PDB entry 2GC4 | X-ray diffraction, 1.90 A resolution | chains B and C of the 4 polymer chains in the assembly

# Chain B
Name: Methylamine dehydrogenase light chain
From: Paracoccus denitrificans
Notes: EC 1.4.99.3
Reference sequence: P22619 (DHML_PARDE); residues 1-131 here correspond to UniProt positions 58-188 (UniProt number = residue number + 57)
Sequence (131 residues; row label = number of the first residue in the row):
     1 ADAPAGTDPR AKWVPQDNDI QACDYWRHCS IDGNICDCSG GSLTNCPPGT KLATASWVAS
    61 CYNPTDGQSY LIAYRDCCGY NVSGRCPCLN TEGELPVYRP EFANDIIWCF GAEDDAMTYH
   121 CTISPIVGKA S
Disordered / not traced: 1-6
Construct notes: modified residue (57)
Modified positions: W57 (2-amino-3-(6,7-dioxo-6,7-dihydro-1H-indol-3-yl)-propionic acid; TRQ)
Cystine bridges: C23-C88, C29-C61, C36-C121, C38-C86, C46-C77, C78-C109
Glycans and other covalent adducts: covalent link W57-W108
Curated features (UniProtKB/Swiss-Prot):
  - modified residue: W57 (Tryptophylquinone)
  - cross-link: W57 to W108 (Tryptophan tryptophylquinone (Trp-Trp))

# Chain C
Name: Amicyanin
From: Paracoccus denitrificans
Reference sequence: P22364 (AMCY_PARDE); residues 1-105 here correspond to UniProt positions 27-131 (UniProt number = residue number + 26)
Sequence (105 residues; numbered 1 to 105; the number before each row is that of its first residue):
     1 DKATIPSESP FAAAEVADGA IVVDIAKMKY ETPELHVKVG DTVTWINREA MPHNVHFVAG
    61 VLGEAALKGP MMKKEQAYSL TFTEAGTYDY HCTPHPFMRG KVVVE
Bound ions: Cu ion: H53, C92, H95, M98
Curated features (UniProtKB/Swiss-Prot):
  - binding site (Cu cation): H53, C92, H95, M98

# Chain B / chain C interface
Residue-residue contacts (16):
  T54(B) with M71(C)
  A55(B) with P94(C), hydrophobic
  V58(B) with M51(C), hydrophobic
  L71(B) with A50(C); M51(C)
  P100(B) with F97(C), hydrophobic
  E101(B) with M28(C); M51(C); H95(C); F97(C)
  F102(B) with M51(C), hydrophobic
  W108(B) with P94(C)
  F110(B) with T93(C)
  D115(B) with K68(C), salt bridge
  V127(B) with A50(C)
  K129(B) with A50(C)
Interface residues without a listed pair, chain B (13 interface residues in all): S56
Interface residues without a listed pair, chain C (11 interface residues in all): P52, K73

# Overview
Chain B and chain C form an interface of 13 and 11 residues respectively, with 1 salt bridge. Its one
salt-bridged contact is D115(B)-K68(C). H53(C), C92(C), H95(C) and M98(C) coordinate a Cu ion ion. From
UniProt: 4 Cu cation-binding residues on chain C.
Here chain B is Methylamine dehydrogenase light chain and chain C is Amicyanin, both from Paracoccus
denitrificans. Entry 2GC4 (Structural comparison of the oxidized ternary electron transfer complex of
methylamine dehydrogenase, amicyanin and cytochrome c551i ...) was determined by X-ray diffraction.
